PDB entry 7OBQ | electron microscopy, 3.90 A resolution | chains x and y of the 8 polymer chains in the assembly

Chain x:
Molecule: Signal recognition particle 54 kDa protein
Organism: Canis lupus familiaris
UniProtKB: P61010 (SRP54_CANLF); residues 1-504 here = UniProt positions 1-504
Chain sequence (504 residues; each row starts with the number of its first residue):
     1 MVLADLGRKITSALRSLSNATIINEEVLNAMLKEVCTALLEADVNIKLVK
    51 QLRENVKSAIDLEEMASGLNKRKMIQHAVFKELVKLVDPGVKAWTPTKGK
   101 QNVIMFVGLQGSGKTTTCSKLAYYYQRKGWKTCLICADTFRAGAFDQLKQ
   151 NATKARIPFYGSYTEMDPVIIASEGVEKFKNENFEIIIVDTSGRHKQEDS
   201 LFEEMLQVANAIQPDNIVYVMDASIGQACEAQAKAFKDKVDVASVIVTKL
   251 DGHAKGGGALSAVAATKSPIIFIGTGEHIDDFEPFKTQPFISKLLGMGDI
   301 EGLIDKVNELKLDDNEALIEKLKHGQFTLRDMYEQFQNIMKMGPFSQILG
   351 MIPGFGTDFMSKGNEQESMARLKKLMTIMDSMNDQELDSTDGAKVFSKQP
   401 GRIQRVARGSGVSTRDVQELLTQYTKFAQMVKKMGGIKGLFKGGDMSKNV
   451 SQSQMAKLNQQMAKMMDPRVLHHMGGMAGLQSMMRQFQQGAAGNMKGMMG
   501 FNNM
Unresolved in the structure: 1-19, 304-315, 351-363, 438-504
Ion coordination: Mg2+: T115 (together with GMP-PNP)
Residues lining bound ligands:
  - GMP-PNP (GNP; phosphoaminophosphonic acid-guanylate ester), molecule 1: L109, Q110, G111, G113, K114, T115, T116, K120, D138, R141, Q147, T191, S192, G193, T248, K249, D251, G274, G276, E277
  - GMP-PNP (GNP), molecule 2: Q110, G111, R141, H195

Chain y:
Molecule: SRP receptor subunit alpha
Organism: Oryctolagus cuniculus
UniProtKB: A0A5F9CI80 (A0A5F9CI80_RABIT); residue numbers follow UniProt; this construct covers 1-637
Chain sequence (637 residues; numbered 1 to 637; the number before each row is that of its first residue):
     1 MLDFFTIFSKGGLVLWCFQGVSDSCTGPVNALIRSVLLQERGGNNSFTHE
    51 ALTLKYKLDNQFELVFVVGFQKILTLTYVDKLIDDVHRLFRDKYRTEIQQ
   101 QSALSLLNGTFDFQNDFLRLLREAEESSKIRAPTTMKKFEDSEKAKKPVR
   151 SMIETRGEKPKEKAKNSKKKGAKKEGSDGPLATSKAVPAEKSGLPVGPEN
   201 GVELSKEELIRRKREEFIQKHGRGLEKSSKSKSEAPKEKGKKAPRVWELG
   251 GCANKEVLDYSTPTTNGAPEAALSEDINLIRGTGPGGQLQDLDCSSSDDE
   301 GAAQNSTKPSSTKGTLGGMFGMLKGLVGSKSLSREDMESVLDKMRDHLIA
   351 KNVAADIAVQLCESVANKLEGKVMGTFSTVTSTVKQALQESLVQILQPQR
   401 RVDMLRDIMDAQRRQRPYVVTFCGVNGVGKSTNLAKISFWLLENGFSVLI
   451 AACDTFRAGAVEQLRTHTRRLSALHPPEKHGGRTMVQLFEKGYGKDAAGI
   501 AMEAIAFARNQGFDVVLVDTAGRMQDNAPLMTALAKLITVNTPDLVLFVG
   551 EALVGNEAVDQLVKFNRALADHSMAQTPRLIDGIVLTKFDTIDDKVGAAI
   601 SMTYITSKPIVFVGTGQTYCDLRSLNAKAVVAALMKA
Unresolved in the structure: 1, 148-329
Ion coordination: Mg2+: S431 (together with GMP-PNP)
Residues lining bound ligands:
  - GMP-PNP (GNP; phosphoaminophosphonic acid-guanylate ester), molecule 1: N426, G427, R457, M524
  - GMP-PNP (GNP), molecule 2: N426, G427, V428, G429, K430, S431, T432, N433, K436, D454, R457, Q463, T520, A521, G522, T587, K588, D590, T591, G614, T615, G616, Q617

How chain x and chain y interact:
Pairs across the interface (55; chain x residue first):
  L40(x) with I349(y), hydrophobic; A355(y), hydrophobic; N556(y)
  E41(x) with A355(y); D356(y), hydrogen bond (side chain-backbone); N556(y), hydrogen bond (backbone-side chain)
  D43(x) with G555(y); E557(y)
  I46(x) with D346(y); I349(y), hydrophobic
  L109(x) with L553(y), hydrophobic
  Q110(x) with K588(y); Q617(y)
  G111(x) with G427(y)
  F140(x) with Q617(y)
  R141(x) with R457(y); Q463(y), hydrogen bond
  A142(x) with Q463(y); T466(y); R470(y)
  G143(x) with Q463(y)
  D146(x) with G459(y); E462(y); Q463(y)
  Q147(x) with R457(y), hydrogen bond; A458(y)
  Q150(x) with A458(y); G459(y), hydrogen bond (side chain-backbone); E462(y); Y493(y), hydrogen bond
  N151(x) with A458(y)
  H195(x) with T591(y)
  Q197(x) with D590(y); T591(y), hydrogen bond (side chain-backbone)
  S224(x) with V554(y); G555(y)
  I225(x) with L553(y), hydrophobic
  G226(x) with N352(y); L553(y)
  Q227(x) with I349(y); N352(y)
  A228(x) with I592(y), hydrophobic
  Q232(x) with T591(y), hydrogen bond (side chain-backbone)
  K249(x) with N426(y), hydrogen bond (side chain-backbone); G427(y)
  D251(x) with D526(y)
  G252(x) with M524(y); D526(y)
  H253(x) with Q525(y); D526(y); E557(y), salt bridge; D560(y), salt bridge
  A254(x) with E557(y)
  E277(x) with F456(y)
  H278(x) with F456(y)
Also at the interface, not in a pair above, chain x (32 interface residues in all): G193, K255
Also at the interface, not in a pair above, chain y (35 interface residues in all): A350, V353, H467, K595, T618

Summary:
32 residues of chain x and 35 residues of chain y are in contact; the contacts include 9 hydrogen bonds and 2
salt bridges. Polar contacts include H253(x)-E557(y), H253(x)-D560(y) and E41(x)-D356(y). GMP-PNP is bound
between chain x and chain y.
Here chain x is Signal recognition particle 54 kDa protein (Canis lupus familiaris) and chain y is SRP
receptor subunit alpha (Oryctolagus cuniculus). Entry 7OBQ (SRP-SR at the distal site conformation) was
determined by electron microscopy.
